Entry 5FKV (electron microscopy, 8.04 A resolution (very low resolution: no residue pairs are listed; an interface is given only as per-side residue counts)); this record covers chains A and P of the 7 polymer chains in the assembly.

== Chain A ==
Molecule: DNA polymerase III subunit alpha
From: Escherichia coli K-12
Notes: EC 2.7.7.7
Reference sequence: P10443 (DPO3A_ECOLI); numbering as in UniProt (aligned over 1-1160)
Amino-acid sequence (1160 residues; each row starts with the number of its first residue):
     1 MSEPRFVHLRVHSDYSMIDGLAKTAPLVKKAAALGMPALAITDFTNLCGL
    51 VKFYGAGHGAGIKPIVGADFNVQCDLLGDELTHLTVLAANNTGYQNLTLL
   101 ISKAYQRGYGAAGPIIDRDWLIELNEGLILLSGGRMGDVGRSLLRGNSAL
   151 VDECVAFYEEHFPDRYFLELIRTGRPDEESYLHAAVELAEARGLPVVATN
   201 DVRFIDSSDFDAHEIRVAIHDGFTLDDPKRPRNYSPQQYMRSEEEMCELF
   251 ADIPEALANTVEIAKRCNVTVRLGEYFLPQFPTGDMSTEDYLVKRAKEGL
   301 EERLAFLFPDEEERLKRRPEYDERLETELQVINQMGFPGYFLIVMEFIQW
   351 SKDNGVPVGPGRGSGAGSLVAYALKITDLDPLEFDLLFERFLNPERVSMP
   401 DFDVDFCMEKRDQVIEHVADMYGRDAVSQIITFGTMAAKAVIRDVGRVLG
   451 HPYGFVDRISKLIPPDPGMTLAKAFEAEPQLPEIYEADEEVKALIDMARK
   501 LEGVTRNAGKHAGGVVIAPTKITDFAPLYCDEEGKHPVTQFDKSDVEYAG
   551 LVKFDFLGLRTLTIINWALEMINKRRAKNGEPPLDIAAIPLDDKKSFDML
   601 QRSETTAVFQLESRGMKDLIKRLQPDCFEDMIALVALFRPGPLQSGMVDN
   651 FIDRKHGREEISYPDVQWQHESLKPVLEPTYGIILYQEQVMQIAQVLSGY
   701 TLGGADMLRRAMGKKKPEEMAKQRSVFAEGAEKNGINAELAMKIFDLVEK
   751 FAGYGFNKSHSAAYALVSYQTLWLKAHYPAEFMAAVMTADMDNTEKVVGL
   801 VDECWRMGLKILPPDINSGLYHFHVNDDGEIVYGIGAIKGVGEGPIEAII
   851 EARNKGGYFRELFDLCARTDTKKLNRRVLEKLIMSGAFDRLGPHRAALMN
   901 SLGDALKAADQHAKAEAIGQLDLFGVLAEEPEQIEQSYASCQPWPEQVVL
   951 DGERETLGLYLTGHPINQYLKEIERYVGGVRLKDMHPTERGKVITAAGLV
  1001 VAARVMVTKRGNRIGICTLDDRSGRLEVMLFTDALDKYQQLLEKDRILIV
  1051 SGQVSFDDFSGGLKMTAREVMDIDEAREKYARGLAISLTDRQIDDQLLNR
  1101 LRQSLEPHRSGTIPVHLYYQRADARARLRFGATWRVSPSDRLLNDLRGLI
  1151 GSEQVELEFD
Not modelled in the structure: 928-942
Sequence notes: engineered mutation Leu-921 (Ala in P10443), Leu-923 (Met in P10443)
Swiss-Prot annotation at these positions:
  - mutagenesis: Gln-920 to Phe-924 (Loss of interaction with beta sliding clamp (dnaN))
Reported in the primary citation:
  - binding site for Primer-template duplex DNA (chain P): Gly-842 to Gly-856, Arg-877
  - binding site for Primer-template duplex DNA: Lys-872, Asn-875 to Gly-886

== Chain P ==
Molecule: Primer-template duplex DNA
Sequence (25 nucleotides; row label = number of the first residue in the row):
     1 GGAGTAGTACTAGGACGAAGGACTC

== Chain A / chain P interface ==
At this resolution (8 A) residue pairs are not listed: 21 residues of chain A and 10 of chain P lie at the interface.

== Overview ==
The interface between chain A and chain P involves 21 residues on one side and 10 on the other. Curated
annotation (UniProt) lists 3 mutagenesis sites on chain A. The paper reports a binding site for
Primer-template duplex DNA (chain P) at Gly-842(A) and Arg-877(A); a binding site for Primer-template duplex
DNA at Lys-872(A) and Asn-875(A).
Here chain A is DNA polymerase III subunit alpha (Escherichia coli K-12) and chain P is Primer-template duplex
DNA. Entry 5FKV (cryo-EM structure of the E. coli replicative DNA polymerase complex bound to DNA (DNA
polymerase III ...) was determined by electron microscopy together with 5FKU and 5FKW from the same study.
